1AO6 - chain A; structure by X-ray diffraction, 2.50 A resolution.

# Chain A
Molecule: Serum albumin
Source organism: Homo sapiens
UniProtKB: P02768 (ALBU_HUMAN); residues 1-585 here correspond to UniProt positions 25-609 (UniProt number = residue number + 24)
Sequence (585 residues; numbered 1 to 585; the number before each row is that of its first residue):
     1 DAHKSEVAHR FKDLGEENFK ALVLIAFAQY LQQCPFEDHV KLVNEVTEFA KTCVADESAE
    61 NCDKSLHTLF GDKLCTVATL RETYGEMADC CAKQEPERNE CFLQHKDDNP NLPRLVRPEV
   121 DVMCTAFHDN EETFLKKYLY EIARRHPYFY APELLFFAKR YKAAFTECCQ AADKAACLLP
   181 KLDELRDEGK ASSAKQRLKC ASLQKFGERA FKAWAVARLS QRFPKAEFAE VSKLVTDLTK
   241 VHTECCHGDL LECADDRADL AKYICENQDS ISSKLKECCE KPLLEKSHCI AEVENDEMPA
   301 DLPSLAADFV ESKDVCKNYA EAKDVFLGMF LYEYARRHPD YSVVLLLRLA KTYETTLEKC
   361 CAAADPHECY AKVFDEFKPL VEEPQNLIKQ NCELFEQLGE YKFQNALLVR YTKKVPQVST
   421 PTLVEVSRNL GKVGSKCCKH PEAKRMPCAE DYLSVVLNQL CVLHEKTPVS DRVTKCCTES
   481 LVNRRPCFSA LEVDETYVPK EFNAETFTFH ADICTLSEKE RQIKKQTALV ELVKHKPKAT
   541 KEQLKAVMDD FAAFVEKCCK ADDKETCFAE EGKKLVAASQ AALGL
Unresolved in the structure: 1-4, 583-585
Cystine bridges: C53-C62, C75-C91, C90-C101, C124-C169, C168-C177, C200-C246, C245-C253, C265-C279, C278-C289, C316-C361, C360-C369, C392-C438, C437-C448, C461-C477, C476-C487, C514-C559, C558-C567
Swiss-Prot annotation at these positions:
  - binding site (Cu cation): H3
  - binding site (Ca(2+)): E6, D13, E244, D249, E252, D255, D259
  - binding site (Zn(2+)): H67, H247, D249
  - binding site ((4Z,15Z)-bilirubin IXalpha): K240
  - site: K4 (Not glycated), K20 (Not glycated), K41 (Not glycated), K64 (Not glycated), K73 (Not glycated), K93 (Not glycated), K106 (Not glycated), K136 (Not glycated), K159 (Not glycated), K174 (Not glycated), K181 (Not glycated), K190 (Not glycated), K195 (Not glycated), K199 (Aspirin-acetylated lysine), K205 (Not glycated), K212 (Not glycated), K240 (Not glycated), K262 (Not glycated), K274 (Not glycated), K286 (Not glycated) and 18 more in UniProt
  - modified residue: S5 (Phosphoserine), S58 (Phosphoserine), S65 (Phosphoserine), T83 (Phosphothreonine), K205 (N6-succinyllysine), S273 (Phosphoserine), S419 (Phosphoserine), T420 (Phosphothreonine), T422 (Phosphothreonine), K436 (N6-succinyllysine), S489 (Phosphoserine), K519 (N6-succinyllysine), K534 (N6-methyllysine), K564 (N6-succinyllysine)
  - glycosylation: K12 (N-linked (Glc) (glycation) lysine), K51 (N-linked (Glc) (glycation) lysine), K137 (N-linked (Glc) (glycation) lysine), K162 (N-linked (Glc) (glycation) lysine), K199 (N-linked (Glc) (glycation) lysine), K225 (N-linked (Glc) (glycation) lysine), K233 (N-linked (Glc) (glycation) lysine), K276 (N-linked (Glc) (glycation) lysine), K281 (N-linked (Glc) (glycation) lysine), K313 (N-linked (Glc) (glycation) lysine), K317 (N-linked (Glc) (glycation) lysine), N318 (N-linked (GlcNAc...) asparagine), K323 (N-linked (Glc) (glycation) lysine), K351 (N-linked (Glc) (glycation) lysine), K378 (N-linked (Glc) (glycation) lysine), K413 (N-linked (Glc) (glycation) lysine), K439 (N-linked (Glc) (glycation) lysine), K444 (N-linked (Glc) (glycation) lysine), D494 (N-linked (GlcNAc...) asparagine), K525 (N-linked (Glc) (glycation) lysine) and 4 more in UniProt

# Overview
From UniProt: Cu cation-binding residue H3, 7 Ca2+-binding residues, 3 Zn2+-binding residues and
(4Z,15Z)-bilirubin IXalpha-binding residue K240.
Chain A is Serum albumin (Homo sapiens); the structure, Crystal structure of human serum albumin, was
determined by X-ray diffraction together with 1BM0 from the same study.
